8J6S - chains A and B of the 12 polymer chains in the assembly; structure by electron microscopy, 3.80 A resolution.

# Chain A
Protein: Histone H3.1
Source organism: Homo sapiens
Reference sequence: P68431 (H31_HUMAN); residues 0-135 here correspond to UniProt positions 1-136 (UniProt number = residue number + 1)
Amino-acid sequence (136 residues; row label = number of the first residue in the row; numbering starts at 0):
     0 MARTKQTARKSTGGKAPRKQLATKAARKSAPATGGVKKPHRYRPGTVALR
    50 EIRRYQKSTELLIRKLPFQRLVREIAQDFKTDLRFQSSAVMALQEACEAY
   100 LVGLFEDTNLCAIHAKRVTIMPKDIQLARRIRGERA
Disordered / not traced: 0-58, 135
Curated features (UniProtKB/Swiss-Prot):
  - modified residue: Arg2 (Asymmetric dimethylarginine), Thr3 (Phosphothreonine), Lys4 (Allysine), Gln5 (5-glutamyl dopamine), Thr6 (Phosphothreonine), Arg8 (Citrulline), Lys9 (N6,N6,N6-trimethyllysine), Ser10 (ADP-ribosylserine), Thr11 (Phosphothreonine), Lys14 (N6-(2-hydroxyisobutyryl)lysine), Arg17 (Asymmetric dimethylarginine), Lys18 (N6-(2-hydroxyisobutyryl)lysine), Lys23 (N6-(2-hydroxyisobutyryl)lysine), Arg26 (Citrulline), Lys27 (N6,N6,N6-trimethyllysine), Ser28 (ADP-ribosylserine), Lys36 (N6,N6,N6-trimethyllysine), Lys37 (N6-methyllysine), Tyr41 (Phosphotyrosine), Lys56 (N6,N6,N6-trimethyllysine) and 8 more in UniProt
  - lipidation: Lys18 (N6-decanoyllysine)

# Chain B
Protein: Histone H4
Source organism: Homo sapiens
Reference sequence: P62805 (H4_HUMAN); residues 0-102 here correspond to UniProt positions 1-103 (UniProt number = residue number + 1)
Amino-acid sequence (103 residues; each row starts with the number of its first residue; numbering starts at 0):
     0 MSGRGKGGKGLGKGGAKRHRKVLRDNIQGITKPAIRRLARRGGVKRISGL
    50 IYEETRGVLKVFLENVIRDAVTYTEHAKRKTVTAMDVVYALKRQGRTLYG
   100 FGG
Disordered / not traced: 0-25, 95-102
Curated features (UniProtKB/Swiss-Prot):
  - DNA-binding region: Lys16 to Lys20
  - modified residue: Ser1 (N-acetylserine), Arg3 (Asymmetric dimethylarginine), Lys5 (N6-(2-hydroxyisobutyryl)lysine), Lys8 (N6-(2-hydroxyisobutyryl)lysine), Lys12 (N6-(2-hydroxyisobutyryl)lysine), Lys16 (N6-(2-hydroxyisobutyryl)lysine), Lys20 (N6,N6,N6-trimethyllysine), Lys31 (N6-(2-hydroxyisobutyryl)lysine), Lys44 (N6-(2-hydroxyisobutyryl)lysine), Ser47 (Phosphoserine), Tyr51 (Phosphotyrosine), Lys59 (N6-(2-hydroxyisobutyryl)lysine), Lys77 (N6-(2-hydroxyisobutyryl)lysine), Lys79 (N6-(2-hydroxyisobutyryl)lysine), Thr80 (Phosphothreonine), Tyr88 (Phosphotyrosine), Lys91 (N6-(2-hydroxyisobutyryl)lysine)
  - cross-link (Glycyl lysine isopeptide (Lys-Gly)): Lys12 (interchain with G-Cter in SUMO2), Lys20 (interchain with G-Cter in SUMO2), Lys31 (interchain with G-Cter in SUMO2), Lys59 (interchain with G-Cter in SUMO2), Lys79 (interchain with G-Cter in SUMO2), Lys91 (interchain with G-Cter in SUMO2)

# Interface between chain A and chain B
Contacting residue pairs (51):
  Leu61(A) - Ala33(B)
  Leu61(A) - Arg36(B)  hydrogen bond (backbone-side chain)
  Leu61(A) - Arg40(B)
  Ile62(A) - Ile29(B)  hydrophobic
  Pro66(A) - Gly28(B)
  Arg69(A) - Ile26(B)
  Arg69(A) - Gln27(B)
  Arg69(A) - Gly28(B)
  Ile74(A) - Ile66(B)  hydrophobic
  Asp81(A) - Lys79(B)
  Leu82(A) - Lys79(B)
  Arg83(A) - Lys79(B)
  Arg83(A) - Thr80(B)
  Arg83(A) - Val81(B)
  Gln85(A) - Thr80(B)
  Gln85(A) - Val81(B)  hydrogen bond (side chain-backbone)
  Gln85(A) - Thr82(B)
  Gln85(A) - Ala83(B)
  Ala88(A) - Thr82(B)
  Ala95(A) - Leu90(B)  hydrophobic
  Cys96(A) - Leu58(B)  hydrophobic
  Cys96(A) - Phe61(B)  hydrophobic
  Glu97(A) - Leu37(B)
  Glu97(A) - Arg40(B)  salt bridge
  Tyr99(A) - Phe61(B)  hydrophobic
  Leu100(A) - Leu37(B)  hydrophobic
  Leu100(A) - Leu58(B)  hydrophobic
  Val101(A) - Leu37(B)
  Val101(A) - Arg40(B)
  Val101(A) - Gly41(B)
  Phe104(A) - Ala38(B)  hydrophobic
  Phe104(A) - Ile50(B)  hydrophobic
  Phe104(A) - Thr54(B)
  Glu105(A) - Gly41(B)
  Asn108(A) - Gly41(B)  hydrogen bond (side chain-backbone)
  Asn108(A) - Gly42(B)
  Asn108(A) - Val43(B)
  Val117(A) - Arg45(B)
  Thr118(A) - Arg45(B)
  Thr118(A) - Ile46(B)
  Ile119(A) - Val43(B)  hydrophobic
  Ile119(A) - Arg45(B)  hydrogen bond (backbone-backbone)
  Ile119(A) - Ile46(B)  hydrophobic
  Ile119(A) - Ser47(B)
  Ile119(A) - Ile50(B)  hydrophobic
  Pro121(A) - Leu49(B)  hydrophobic
  Pro121(A) - Glu53(B)
  Ile124(A) - Glu53(B)
  Ile124(A) - Val57(B)  hydrophobic
  Gln125(A) - Glu53(B)  hydrogen bond
  Arg128(A) - Val57(B)
Also at the interface, not in a pair above, chain A (34 interface residues in all): Glu59, Phe67, Leu70, Val71, Phe84, Ala91, Leu92, Met120
Also at the interface, not in a pair above, chain B (34 interface residues in all): Ile34, Val60, Leu62, Val65, Val86

# In short
Chain A and chain B each contribute 34 residues to their interface, with 5 hydrogen bonds and 1 salt bridge.
Polar contacts include Glu97(A)-Arg40(B), Leu61(A)-Arg36(B) and Gln85(A)-Val81(B). From UniProt: a DNA-binding
region on chain B.
Here chain A is Histone H3.1 and chain B is Histone H4, both from Homo sapiens. Entry 8J6S (Cryo-EM structure
of the single CAF-1 bound right-handed Di-tetrasome) was determined by electron microscopy together with 7Y5K,
7Y5L, 7Y5O, 7Y5U, 7Y5V, 7Y5W and 4 further entries from the same study.
